PDB entry 8Y6C | X-ray diffraction, 1.47 A resolution | chains A and B

# Chain A (and B)
Protein: GII.10 norovirus P domain in complex with 2'FL (powder)
Notes: chain B of this document is another copy of the same molecule, construct and numbering; everything in this record applies to it too
Amino-acid sequence (315 residues; numbered 224 to 538; the number before each row is that of its first residue):
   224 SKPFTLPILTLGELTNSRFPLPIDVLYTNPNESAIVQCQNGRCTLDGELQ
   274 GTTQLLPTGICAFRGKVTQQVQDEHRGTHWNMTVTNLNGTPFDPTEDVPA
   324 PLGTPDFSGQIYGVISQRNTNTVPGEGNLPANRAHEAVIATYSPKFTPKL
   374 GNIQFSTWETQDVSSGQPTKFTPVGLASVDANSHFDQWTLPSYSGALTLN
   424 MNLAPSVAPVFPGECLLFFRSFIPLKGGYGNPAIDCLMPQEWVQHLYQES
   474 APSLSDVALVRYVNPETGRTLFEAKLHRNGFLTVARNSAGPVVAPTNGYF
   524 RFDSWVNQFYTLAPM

# Chain A / chain B interface
Residue-residue contacts - 92 pairs, chain A then chain B:
  Pro-230(A) / Gln-471(B)
  Ile-231(A) / Gln-471(B)  hydrogen bond (backbone-side chain)
  Leu-232(A) / Leu-278(B)  hydrophobic
  Leu-232(A) / Gln-471(B)
  Gly-235(A) / Leu-279(B)
  Glu-236(A) / Leu-278(B)
  Glu-236(A) / Leu-279(B)
  Glu-236(A) / Tyr-470(B)  hydrogen bond
  Leu-237(A) / Leu-279(B)
  Thr-238(A) / Leu-279(B)
  Thr-238(A) / Pro-280(B)
  Thr-238(A) / Thr-281(B)
  Pro-243(A) / Thr-281(B)
  Leu-244(A) / Thr-281(B)
  Leu-244(A) / Lys-393(B)
  Pro-245(A) / Thr-281(B)
  Leu-278(A) / Glu-236(B)
  Leu-279(A) / Gly-235(B)
  Leu-279(A) / Glu-236(B)
  Leu-279(A) / Leu-237(B)
  Leu-279(A) / Thr-238(B)
  Pro-280(A) / Thr-238(B)
  Pro-280(A) / Pro-280(B)  hydrophobic
  Pro-280(A) / Glu-464(B)
  Thr-281(A) / Thr-238(B)
  Thr-281(A) / Pro-243(B)
  Thr-281(A) / Leu-244(B)
  Thr-281(A) / Pro-245(B)
  Tyr-335(A) / Val-337(B)
  Val-337(A) / Tyr-335(B)
  Ser-339(A) / Pro-447(B)
  Arg-341(A) / Ile-446(B)  hydrogen bond (side chain-backbone)
  Arg-341(A) / Pro-447(B)
  Arg-341(A) / Leu-448(B)
  Arg-341(A) / Gly-453(B)  hydrogen bond (side chain-backbone)
  Arg-341(A) / Asn-454(B)  hydrogen bond
  Arg-341(A) / Pro-455(B)
  Val-346(A) / Tyr-452(B)  hydrophobic
  Glu-349(A) / Tyr-452(B)
  Leu-352(A) / Tyr-452(B)
  Leu-352(A) / Gly-453(B)
  Pro-353(A) / Gly-451(B)
  Pro-353(A) / Tyr-452(B)
  Pro-353(A) / Gly-453(B)  hydrogen bond (backbone-backbone)
  Ala-354(A) / Gly-451(B)
  Ala-354(A) / Tyr-452(B)
  Asn-355(A) / Leu-448(B)
  Asn-355(A) / Gly-450(B)
  Asn-355(A) / Gly-451(B)  hydrogen bond (backbone-backbone)
  Asn-355(A) / Tyr-452(B)
  Asn-355(A) / Gly-453(B)  hydrogen bond (side chain-backbone)
  Arg-356(A) / Leu-448(B)
  Arg-356(A) / Lys-449(B)
  Ala-357(A) / Tyr-335(B)
  Ala-357(A) / Leu-448(B)
  Ala-357(A) / Lys-449(B)  hydrogen bond (backbone-side chain)
  His-358(A) / Lys-449(B)
  Glu-359(A) / Glu-359(B)
  Lys-393(A) / Leu-244(B)
  Lys-393(A) / Pro-447(B)
  Val-397(A) / Val-337(B)  hydrophobic
  Ile-446(A) / Arg-341(B)  hydrogen bond (backbone-side chain)
  Pro-447(A) / Ser-339(B)
  Pro-447(A) / Arg-341(B)
  Pro-447(A) / Lys-393(B)
  Leu-448(A) / Arg-341(B)
  Leu-448(A) / Asn-355(B)
  Leu-448(A) / Arg-356(B)
  Leu-448(A) / Ala-357(B)
  Lys-449(A) / Arg-356(B)
  Lys-449(A) / Ala-357(B)  hydrogen bond (side chain-backbone)
  Lys-449(A) / His-358(B)
  Gly-450(A) / Asn-355(B)
  Gly-451(A) / Pro-353(B)
  Gly-451(A) / Ala-354(B)
  Gly-451(A) / Asn-355(B)  hydrogen bond (backbone-backbone)
  Tyr-452(A) / Leu-352(B)
  Tyr-452(A) / Pro-353(B)
  Tyr-452(A) / Ala-354(B)  hydrophobic
  Tyr-452(A) / Asn-355(B)
  Gly-453(A) / Arg-341(B)  hydrogen bond (backbone-side chain)
  Gly-453(A) / Leu-352(B)
  Gly-453(A) / Pro-353(B)  hydrogen bond (backbone-backbone)
  Gly-453(A) / Asn-355(B)  hydrogen bond (backbone-side chain)
  Asn-454(A) / Arg-341(B)  hydrogen bond
  Pro-455(A) / Arg-341(B)
  Glu-464(A) / Pro-280(B)
  Glu-464(A) / Gln-467(B)
  Tyr-470(A) / Glu-236(B)
  Gln-471(A) / Pro-230(B)
  Gln-471(A) / Ile-231(B)  hydrogen bond (side chain-backbone)
  Gln-471(A) / Leu-232(B)
Other interface residues (no listed pair), chain A (46 interface residues in all): Thr-395, Phe-445, Gln-467
Other interface residues (no listed pair), chain B (44 interface residues in all): Thr-395, Val-397, Phe-445

# Summary
46 residues of chain A face 44 of chain B across their interface; the contacts include 17 hydrogen bonds.
Among the polar pairs are Ile-231(A)/Gln-471(B), Glu-236(A)/Tyr-470(B) and Arg-341(A)/Ile-446(B).
Both chains are GII.10 norovirus P domain in complex with 2'FL (powder). Entry 8Y6C (Norovirus GII.10 P domain
and 2'-FL (powder)) was determined by X-ray diffraction together with 8Y5V and 8Y6D from the same study.
